PDB entry 8EW3 | electron microscopy, 2.65 A resolution | chains D and E of the 6 polymer chains in the assembly

# Chain D
Protein: Na(+)-translocating NADH-quinone reductase subunit D
Organism: Vibrio cholerae O395
Notes: EC 7.2.1.1
UniProtKB: A5F5Y6 (NQRD_VIBC3); residue numbers follow UniProt; this construct covers 1-210
Chain sequence (210 residues; row label = number of the first residue in the row):
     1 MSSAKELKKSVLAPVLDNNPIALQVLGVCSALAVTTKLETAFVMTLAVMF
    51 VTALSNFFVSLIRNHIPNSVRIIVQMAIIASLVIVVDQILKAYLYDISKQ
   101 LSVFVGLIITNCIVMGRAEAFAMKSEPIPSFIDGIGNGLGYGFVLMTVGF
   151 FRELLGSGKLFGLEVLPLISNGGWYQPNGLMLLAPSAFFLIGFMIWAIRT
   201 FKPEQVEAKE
Disordered / not traced: 1-7, 210
Ion coordination: 2Fe-2S cluster Fe: Cys29, Cys112 (shared with Cys26(E), Cys120(E) of chain E)
Small-molecule neighbours: 2Fe-2S cluster (FES): Gly27, Val28, Cys29, Thr110, Asn111, Cys112

# Chain E
Protein: Na(+)-translocating NADH-quinone reductase subunit E
Organism: Vibrio cholerae O395
Notes: EC 7.2.1.1
UniProtKB: A0A085QWM0 (A0A085QWM0_VIBCL); residue numbers follow UniProt; this construct covers 1-198
Chain sequence (198 residues; numbered 1 to 198; the number before each row is that of its first residue):
     1 MEHYISLLVKSIFIENMALSFFLGMCTFLAVSKKVKTSFGLGIAVIVVLT
    51 ISVPVNNLVYNLVLKPDALVEGVDLSFLNFITFIGVIAALVQILEMILDR
   101 FFPPLYNALGIFLPLITVNCAIFGGVSFMVQRDYSFAESVVYGFGSGVGW
   151 MLAIVALAGIREKMKYSDVPPGLRGLGITFITAGLMALGFMSFSGVQL
Ion coordination: 2Fe-2S cluster Fe: Cys26, Cys120 (shared with Cys29(D), Cys112(D) of chain D)
Small-molecule neighbours: 2Fe-2S cluster (FES): Gly24, Met25, Cys26, Asn119, Cys120

# How chain D and chain E interact
Pairs across the interface (68; chain D residue first):
  Ile21(D) - Leu176(E)
  Ala22(D) - Leu176(E)
  Val25(D) - Cys26(E)  hydrogen bond (backbone-side chain)
  Val25(D) - Leu176(E)  hydrophobic
  Leu26(D) - Cys26(E)  hydrophobic
  Gly27(D) - Cys26(E)
  Val28(D) - Met25(E)  hydrophobic
  Val28(D) - Phe180(E)  hydrophobic
  Cys29(D) - Phe22(E)  hydrogen bond (side chain-backbone)
  Cys29(D) - Gly24(E)
  Cys29(D) - Met25(E)
  Cys29(D) - Cys120(E)  hydrophobic
  Leu32(D) - Phe22(E)  hydrophobic
  Leu32(D) - Met25(E)  hydrophobic
  Ala33(D) - Phe22(E)  hydrophobic
  Ala80(D) - Ile81(E)  hydrophobic
  Ile84(D) - Phe77(E)
  Ile84(D) - Phe80(E)  hydrophobic
  Asp87(D) - Phe80(E)
  Gln88(D) - Phe77(E)
  Ser102(D) - Gln131(E)  hydrogen bond
  Val103(D) - Ser127(E)
  Val103(D) - Phe128(E)  hydrophobic
  Val103(D) - Gln131(E)
  Phe104(D) - Phe21(E)
  Gly106(D) - Phe80(E)
  Gly106(D) - Phe123(E)
  Leu107(D) - Leu23(E)  hydrophobic
  Leu107(D) - Cys120(E)
  Leu107(D) - Phe123(E)  hydrophobic
  Leu107(D) - Gly124(E)
  Ile109(D) - Phe80(E)  hydrophobic
  Thr110(D) - Ile84(E)
  Thr110(D) - Val118(E)
  Thr110(D) - Cys120(E)  hydrogen bond (backbone-side chain)
  Thr110(D) - Phe123(E)
  Cys112(D) - Cys26(E)  hydrophobic
  Ala184(D) - Leu19(E)
  Ala184(D) - Phe22(E)  hydrophobic
  Pro185(D) - Gly184(E)
  Pro185(D) - Ala187(E)  hydrophobic
  Pro185(D) - Met191(E)  hydrophobic
  Phe188(D) - Leu19(E)
  Phe188(D) - Phe22(E)  hydrophobic
  Phe188(D) - Met25(E)  hydrophobic
  Phe188(D) - Phe180(E)
  Phe188(D) - Ala183(E)  hydrophobic
  Phe188(D) - Gly184(E)
  Phe189(D) - Ile181(E)
  Phe189(D) - Gly184(E)
  Phe189(D) - Leu185(E)  hydrophobic
  Ile191(D) - Phe180(E)  hydrophobic
  Gly192(D) - Leu173(E)
  Gly192(D) - Gly177(E)
  Gly192(D) - Phe180(E)
  Phe193(D) - Ile181(E)  hydrophobic
  Ile195(D) - Leu176(E)  hydrophobic
  Ile195(D) - Phe180(E)  hydrophobic
  Trp196(D) - Gly172(E)
  Trp196(D) - Leu173(E)  hydrophobic
  Arg199(D) - Gly172(E)
  Arg199(D) - Arg174(E)  hydrogen bond (side chain-backbone)
  Arg199(D) - Leu176(E)
  Val206(D) - Pro171(E)
  Glu207(D) - Arg174(E)
  Glu207(D) - Gly175(E)
  Glu207(D) - Leu176(E)  hydrogen bond (side chain-backbone)
  Lys209(D) - Arg174(E)
Also at the interface, not in a pair above, chain D (41 interface residues in all): Met76, Ala77, Val83, Asn111, Leu180, Leu183, Ala208
Also at the interface, not in a pair above, chain E (37 interface residues in all): Ala18, Ser20, Asn119, Pro170, Leu188

# In short
41 residues of chain D face 37 of chain E across their interface; the contacts include 6 hydrogen bonds. Polar
contacts include Val25(D)-Cys26(E), Cys29(D)-Phe22(E) and Ser102(D)-Gln131(E). 2Fe-2S cluster is bound between
chain D and chain E.
Here chain D is Na(+)-translocating NADH-quinone reductase subunit D and chain E is Na(+)-translocating
NADH-quinone reductase subunit E, both from Vibrio cholerae O395. Entry 8EW3 (Cryo EM structure of Vibrio
cholerae NQR) was determined by electron microscopy.
